2FY1 - chains B and A; structure by solution NMR.

== Chain B ==
Molecule: S1A stem-loop RNA
Sequence (21 nucleotides; numbered 109 to 129; the number before each row is that of its first residue):
   109 GGACUGUCCA CAAGACAGUC C

== Chain A ==
Protein: RNA-binding motif protein, Y chromosome, family 1 member A1
From: Homo sapiens
Reference sequence: Q15414 (RBY1A_HUMAN); residues 1-109 here = UniProt positions 1-109
Sequence (116 residues; each row starts with the number of its first residue):
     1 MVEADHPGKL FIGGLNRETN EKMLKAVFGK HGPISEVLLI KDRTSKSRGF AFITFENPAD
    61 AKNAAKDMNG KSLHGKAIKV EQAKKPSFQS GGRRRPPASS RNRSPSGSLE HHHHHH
Not modelled in the structure: 109-116
Differences from the reference sequence: expression tag (110-116)
Reported in the primary citation:
  - binding site for S1A stem-loop RNA (chain B): Lys9, Arg17, Leu38, Asp42 to Arg48, Lys79, Glu81, Gln82, Lys84
  - contacts within the chain: Asp42-Arg48 (hydrogen bond)

== Chain B / chain A interface ==
Residue-residue contacts (41; chain B residue first):
  G110(B) - Thr44(A)  phosphate contact
  A111(B) - Arg43(A)  phosphate contact
  A111(B) - Thr44(A)  phosphate contact
  C112(B) - Arg43(A)  phosphate contact
  C117(B) - Arg48(A)  base contact
  A118(B) - Arg17(A)  base contact
  A118(B) - Ser47(A)  base contact
  A118(B) - Arg48(A)  sugar contact
  C119(B) - Phe11(A)  sugar contact
  C119(B) - Gly13(A)  base contact
  C119(B) - Gly14(A)  sugar contact
  C119(B) - Asn16(A)  phosphate contact
  C119(B) - Arg17(A)  phosphate contact
  C119(B) - Gly49(A)  sugar contact
  C119(B) - Phe50(A)  sugar contact
  C119(B) - Ala77(A)  base contact
  C119(B) - Lys79(A)  base contact
  A120(B) - Phe11(A)  base contact
  A120(B) - Arg48(A)  phosphate contact
  A120(B) - Phe50(A)  sugar contact
  A120(B) - Phe52(A)  base contact
  A120(B) - Glu81(A)  base contact
  A120(B) - Gln82(A)  base contact
  A120(B) - Ala83(A)  base contact
  A120(B) - Lys84(A)  base contact
  A120(B) - Pro86(A)  sugar contact
  A121(B) - Lys9(A)  base contact
  A121(B) - Leu38(A)  base contact
  A121(B) - Ile40(A)  base contact
  A121(B) - Phe50(A)  sugar contact
  A121(B) - Phe52(A)  base contact
  A121(B) - Ala83(A)  base contact
  A121(B) - Lys84(A)  base contact
  A121(B) - Pro86(A)  sugar contact
  G122(B) - Ile40(A)  phosphate contact
  G122(B) - Lys41(A)  base contact
  G122(B) - Asp42(A)  base contact
  G122(B) - Arg48(A)  base contact
  A123(B) - Asp42(A)  base contact
  A123(B) - Lys46(A)  base contact
  C124(B) - Lys46(A)  phosphate contact
Also at the interface, not in a pair above, chain B (14 interface residues in all): U113, G114, A125
Also at the interface, not in a pair above, chain A (26 interface residues in all): Lys85

== Summary ==
14 residues of chain B face 26 of chain A across their interface. From the paper: a binding site for S1A
stem-loop RNA (chain B) at Lys9(A), Arg17(A) and Leu38(A) among others; contacts within the chain involving
Asp42(A) and Arg48(A).
Here chain B is S1A stem-loop RNA and chain A is RNA-binding motif protein, Y chromosome, family 1 member A1
(Homo sapiens). Entry 2FY1 (A dual mode of RNA recognition by the RBMY protein) was determined by solution
NMR.
